PDB entry 3TGJ | X-ray diffraction, 2.20 A resolution | chains E and I

# Chain E
Name: Trypsin
Source organism: Rattus norvegicus
Notes: EC 3.4.21.4
Reference sequence: P00763 (TRY2_RAT); the construct lacks a stretch of the UniProt sequence and is renumbered around it, so the offset changes along the chain: 7-34 = UniProt 15-42; 37-64 = UniProt 43-70; 66-125 = UniProt 71-130; 127-130 = UniProt 131-134; 6 more segments
Chain sequence (233 residues; row label = number of the first residue in the row; note: 10 numbers in that range are skipped by the numbering (no residue carries them; nothing is unmodelled there)):
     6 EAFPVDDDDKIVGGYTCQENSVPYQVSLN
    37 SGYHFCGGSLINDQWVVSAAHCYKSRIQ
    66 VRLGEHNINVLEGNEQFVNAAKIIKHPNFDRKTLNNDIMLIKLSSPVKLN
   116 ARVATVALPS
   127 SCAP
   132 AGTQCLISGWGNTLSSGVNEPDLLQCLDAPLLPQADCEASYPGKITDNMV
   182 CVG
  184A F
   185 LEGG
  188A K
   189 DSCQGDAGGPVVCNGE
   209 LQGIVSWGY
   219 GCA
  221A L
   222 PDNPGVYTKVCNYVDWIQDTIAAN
Unresolved in the structure: 6-14, 143-151
Sequence notes: engineered mutation Ala-195 (Ser200 in P00763)
Cystine bridges: Cys-22/Cys-157, Cys-42/Cys-58, Cys-128/Cys-232, Cys-136/Cys-201, Cys-168/Cys-182, Cys-191/Cys-220
Ion coordination: Ca2+: Glu-70, Asn-72, Val-75, Glu-77, Glu-80

# Chain I
Name: Bovine pancreatic trypsin inhibitor
Source organism: Bos taurus
Reference sequence: P00974 (BPT1_BOVIN); residues 1-65 here correspond to UniProt positions 36-100 (UniProt number = residue number + 35)
Chain sequence (65 residues; each row starts with the number of its first residue):
     1 RPDFCLEPPYTGPCKARIIRYFYNAKAGLCQTFVYGGCRAKRNNFKSAED
    51 CMRTCGGAIGPWENL
Unresolved in the structure: 57-65
Swiss-Prot annotation at these positions:
  - site: Lys-15, Ala-16 (Reactive bond for trypsin)
Cystine bridges: Cys-5/Cys-55, Cys-14/Cys-38, Cys-30/Cys-51

# Interface between chain E and chain I
Contacting residue pairs (37; chain E residue first):
  Tyr-39(E) / Arg-17(I)
  Tyr-39(E) / Ile-18(I)
  Tyr-39(E) / Ile-19(I)  hydrogen bond (side chain-backbone)
  His-40(E) / Arg-17(I)  hydrogen bond (backbone-side chain)
  Phe-41(E) / Ala-16(I)
  Phe-41(E) / Arg-17(I)  hydrogen bond (backbone-backbone)
  Cys-42(E) / Ala-16(I)  hydrophobic
  His-57(E) / Cys-14(I)
  His-57(E) / Lys-15(I)
  His-57(E) / Ala-16(I)
  His-57(E) / Gly-36(I)
  His-57(E) / Gly-37(I)
  Lys-97(E) / Arg-39(I)
  Leu-99(E) / Cys-14(I)  hydrophobic
  Leu-99(E) / Cys-38(I)  hydrophobic
  Asp-189(E) / Lys-15(I)  salt bridge
  Ser-190(E) / Lys-15(I)  hydrogen bond (backbone-side chain)
  Cys-191(E) / Lys-15(I)
  Gln-192(E) / Thr-11(I)
  Gln-192(E) / Gly-12(I)
  Gln-192(E) / Cys-14(I)  hydrogen bond (side chain-backbone)
  Gln-192(E) / Lys-15(I)
  Gln-192(E) / Ala-16(I)
  Gly-193(E) / Lys-15(I)  hydrogen bond (backbone-backbone)
  Gly-193(E) / Ala-16(I)
  Gly-193(E) / Arg-17(I)
  Asp-194(E) / Lys-15(I)  hydrogen bond (backbone-backbone)
  Ala-195(E) / Lys-15(I)  hydrogen bond (backbone-backbone)
  Ala-195(E) / Ala-16(I)
  Val-213(E) / Lys-15(I)
  Ser-214(E) / Cys-14(I)
  Ser-214(E) / Lys-15(I)  hydrogen bond (backbone-backbone)
  Trp-215(E) / Pro-13(I)
  Trp-215(E) / Cys-14(I)  hydrophobic
  Trp-215(E) / Lys-15(I)
  Gly-216(E) / Pro-13(I)  hydrogen bond (backbone-backbone)
  Gly-226(E) / Lys-15(I)
Interface residues without a listed pair, chain E (22 interface residues in all): Arg-96, Tyr-217, Gly-219
Interface residues without a listed pair, chain I (14 interface residues in all): Val-34

# Overview
The interface between chain E and chain I involves 22 residues on one side and 14 on the other; the contacts
include 10 hydrogen bonds and 1 salt bridge. Among the polar pairs are Asp-189(E)/Lys-15(I),
Tyr-39(E)/Ile-19(I) and His-40(E)/Arg-17(I).
Chain E is Trypsin (Rattus norvegicus) and chain I is Bovine pancreatic trypsin inhibitor (Bos taurus); the
structure, S195A trypsinogen complexed with bovine pancreatic trypsin inhibitor (bpti), was determined by
X-ray diffraction (same publication as 3TGI).
